5ICS - chains C and D of the 4 polymer chains in the assembly; structure by X-ray diffraction, 1.52 A resolution.

Chain C (and D):
Molecule: 17-beta-hydroxysteroid dehydrogenase 14
Organism: Homo sapiens
Notes: EC 1.1.1.-; chain D of this document is another copy of the same molecule, construct and numbering; everything in this record applies to it too
UniProtKB: Q9BPX1 (DHB14_HUMAN); numbering as in UniProt (aligned over 1-270)
Chain sequence (274 residues; numbered -1 to 272; the number before each row is that of its first residue; numbers below 1 keep their minus sign (Gly-1 is residue -1)):
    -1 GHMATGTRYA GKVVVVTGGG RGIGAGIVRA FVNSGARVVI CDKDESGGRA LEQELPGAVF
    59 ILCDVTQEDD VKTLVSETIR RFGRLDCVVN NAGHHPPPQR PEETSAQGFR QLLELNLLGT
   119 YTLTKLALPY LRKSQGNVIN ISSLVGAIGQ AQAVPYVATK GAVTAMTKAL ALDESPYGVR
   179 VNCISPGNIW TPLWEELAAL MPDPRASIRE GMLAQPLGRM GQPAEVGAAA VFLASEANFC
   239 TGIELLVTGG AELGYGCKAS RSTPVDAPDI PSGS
Unresolved in the structure: -1 to 3, 260-268, 272 (chain D: -1 to 3, 260-268, 271-272)
Construct notes: expression tag (-1 to 0, 271-272); conflict Ser205 (Thr in Q9BPX1)
Disulfide bonds: Cys39-Cys61

Interface between chain C and chain D:
Contacting residue pairs (72; chain C residue first):
  Val143(C) - Tyr253(D)  hydrophobic
  Ile146(C) - Glu250(D)
  Ile146(C) - Leu251(D)
  Ile146(C) - Gly252(D)  hydrogen bond (backbone-backbone)
  Gly147(C) - Gly252(D)
  Gly185(C) - Tyr253(D)
  Asn186(C) - Tyr253(D)
  Trp188(C) - Pro269(D)
  Trp188(C) - Ser270(D)
  Met210(C) - Pro269(D)
  Leu211(C) - Cys255(D)
  Leu211(C) - Lys256(D)  hydrogen bond (backbone-backbone)
  Leu211(C) - Ala257(D)  hydrogen bond (backbone-backbone)
  Leu211(C) - Ser258(D)
  Ala212(C) - Gly254(D)
  Ala212(C) - Lys256(D)
  Gln213(C) - Ala257(D)
  Pro214(C) - Lys256(D)
  Pro214(C) - Ala257(D)
  Gly216(C) - Ala257(D)
  Arg217(C) - Pro269(D)
  Arg217(C) - Ser270(D)  hydrogen bond (side chain-backbone)
  Met218(C) - Pro269(D)  hydrogen bond (backbone-backbone)
  Met218(C) - Ser270(D)
  Gly219(C) - Ser270(D)
  Gln220(C) - Ser270(D)
  Ala249(C) - Tyr253(D)  hydrophobic
  Ala249(C) - Lys256(D)  hydrogen bond (backbone-side chain)
  Glu250(C) - Ile146(D)
  Glu250(C) - Lys256(D)
  Leu251(C) - Ile146(D)
  Leu251(C) - Lys256(D)  hydrogen bond (backbone-side chain)
  Gly252(C) - Ile146(D)  hydrogen bond (backbone-backbone)
  Gly252(C) - Gly147(D)
  Gly252(C) - Lys256(D)  hydrogen bond (backbone-side chain)
  Tyr253(C) - Val143(D)  hydrophobic
  Tyr253(C) - Gly185(D)
  Tyr253(C) - Asn186(D)
  Tyr253(C) - Ala249(D)  hydrophobic
  Tyr253(C) - Cys255(D)
  Tyr253(C) - Lys256(D)
  Gly254(C) - Ala212(D)
  Gly254(C) - Cys255(D)
  Gly254(C) - Lys256(D)
  Cys255(C) - Leu211(D)
  Cys255(C) - Tyr253(D)
  Cys255(C) - Gly254(D)
  Cys255(C) - Cys255(D)  disulfide
  Lys256(C) - Leu211(D)  hydrogen bond (backbone-backbone)
  Lys256(C) - Ala212(D)
  Lys256(C) - Pro214(D)
  Lys256(C) - Ala249(D)  hydrogen bond (side chain-backbone)
  Lys256(C) - Glu250(D)
  Lys256(C) - Leu251(D)  hydrogen bond (side chain-backbone)
  Lys256(C) - Gly252(D)  hydrogen bond (side chain-backbone)
  Lys256(C) - Tyr253(D)
  Lys256(C) - Gly254(D)
  Ala257(C) - Leu211(D)  hydrogen bond (backbone-backbone)
  Ala257(C) - Gln213(D)
  Ala257(C) - Pro214(D)
  Ala257(C) - Gly216(D)
  Ser258(C) - Leu211(D)
  Pro269(C) - Trp188(D)
  Pro269(C) - Ile206(D)  hydrophobic
  Pro269(C) - Met210(D)
  Pro269(C) - Arg217(D)
  Pro269(C) - Met218(D)  hydrogen bond (backbone-backbone)
  Ser270(C) - Trp188(D)
  Ser270(C) - Arg217(D)
  Ser270(C) - Met218(D)
  Ser270(C) - Gly219(D)
  Ser270(C) - Gln220(D)  hydrogen bond (backbone-side chain)
Interface residues without a listed pair, chain C (33 interface residues in all): Leu142, Gln148, Ile206, Arg259, Gly271
Interface residues without a listed pair, chain D (32 interface residues in all): Leu142, Gln148, Arg259
Disulfides between the chains: Cys255(C)-Cys255(D)

Summary:
33 residues of chain C and 32 residues of chain D are in contact, with 1 disulfide bond and 16 hydrogen bonds.
Polar contacts include Arg217(C)-Ser270(D), Ala249(C)-Lys256(D) and Leu251(C)-Lys256(D).
Both chains are 17-beta-hydroxysteroid dehydrogenase 14 (Homo sapiens). Entry 5ICS (Crystal structure of
17beta-hydroxysteroid dehydrogenase type 14 apoenzyme) was determined by X-ray diffraction, deposited together
with 5HS6, 5ICM, 5JS6 and 5JSF.
